Entry 4P9S (X-ray diffraction, 2.32 A resolution); this record covers chain A.

[Chain A]
Protein: Dimethylglycine dehydrogenase
Organism: Rattus norvegicus
Notes: EC 1.5.8.4
Reference sequence: Q5RKL4 (Q5RKL4_RAT); residue numbers follow UniProt; this construct covers 22-857
Sequence (848 residues; numbered 20 to 867; the number before each row is that of its first residue):
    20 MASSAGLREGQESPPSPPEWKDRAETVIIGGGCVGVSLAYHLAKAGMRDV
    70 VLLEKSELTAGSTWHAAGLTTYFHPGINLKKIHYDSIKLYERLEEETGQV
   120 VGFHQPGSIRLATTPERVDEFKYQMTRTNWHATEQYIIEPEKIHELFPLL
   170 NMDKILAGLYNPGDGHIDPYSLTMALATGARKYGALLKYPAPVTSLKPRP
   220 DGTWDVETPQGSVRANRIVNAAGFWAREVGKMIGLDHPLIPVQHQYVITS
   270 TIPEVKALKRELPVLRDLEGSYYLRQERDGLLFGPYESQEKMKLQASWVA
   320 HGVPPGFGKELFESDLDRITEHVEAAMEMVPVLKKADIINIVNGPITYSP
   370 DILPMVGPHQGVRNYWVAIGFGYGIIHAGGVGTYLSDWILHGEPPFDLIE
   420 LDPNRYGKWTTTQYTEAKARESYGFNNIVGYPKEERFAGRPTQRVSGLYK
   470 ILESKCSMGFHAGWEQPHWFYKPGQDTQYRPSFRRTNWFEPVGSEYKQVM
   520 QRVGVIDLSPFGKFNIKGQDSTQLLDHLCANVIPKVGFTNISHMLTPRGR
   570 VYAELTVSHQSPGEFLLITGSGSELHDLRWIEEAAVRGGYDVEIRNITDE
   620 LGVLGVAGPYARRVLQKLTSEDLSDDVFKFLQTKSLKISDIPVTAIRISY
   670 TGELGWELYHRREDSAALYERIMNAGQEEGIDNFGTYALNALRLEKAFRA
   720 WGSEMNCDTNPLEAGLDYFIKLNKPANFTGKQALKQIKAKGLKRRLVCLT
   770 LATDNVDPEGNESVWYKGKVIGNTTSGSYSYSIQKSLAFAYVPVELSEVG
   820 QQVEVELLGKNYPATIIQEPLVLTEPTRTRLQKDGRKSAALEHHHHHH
Disordered / not traced: 20-37, 854-867
Covalently attached groups: flavin-adenine dinucleotide (FAD) linked to H84
Construct notes: expression tag (20-21, 858-867)
Ligand contacts: FAD (flavin-adenine dinucleotide): I48, G49, G50, G51, C52, V53, G54, L72, E73, K74, S75, E76, T78, A79, G80, S81, T82, A85, A86, G87, L88, A210, P211, V212, A240, A241, G242, F243, W244, V248, H263, Y265, Y292, V361, G363, P364, I365, F390, G391, Y392, G393, I394, I395
From the paper describing this entry:
  - binding site for flavin-adenine dinucleotide: I48, E73, K74, S81, T82, H84, A85, A86, V212, A241, W244, H263, Y265, I365, F390, Y392, G393, I394, I395
  - contacts within the chain: T90-H102 (hydrogen bond), H102-H396 (hydrogen bond)

[Summary]
Flavin-adenine dinucleotide is covalently linked to H84. From the paper: a binding site for flavin-adenine
dinucleotide at I48, E73 and K74 among others; contacts within the chain involving H102, T90 and H396.
Chain A is Dimethylglycine dehydrogenase (Rattus norvegicus); the structure, Crystal structure of the mature
form of rat DMGDH, was determined by X-ray diffraction together with 4PAA and 4PAB from the same study.
